Entry 7D3L (electron microscopy, 3.68 A resolution); this record covers chains 2 and 4 of the 6 polymer chains in the assembly.

Chain 2:
Protein: O/tibet/99 VP2
Organism: Foot-and-mouth disease virus
Amino-acid sequence (218 residues; each row starts with the number of its first residue):
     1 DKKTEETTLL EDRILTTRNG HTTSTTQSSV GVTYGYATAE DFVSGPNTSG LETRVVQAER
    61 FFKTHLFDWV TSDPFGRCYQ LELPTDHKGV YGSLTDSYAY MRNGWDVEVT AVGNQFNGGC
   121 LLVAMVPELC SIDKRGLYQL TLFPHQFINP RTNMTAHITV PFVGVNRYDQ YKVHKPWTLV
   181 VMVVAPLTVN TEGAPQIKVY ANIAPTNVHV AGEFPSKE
Disordered / not traced: 1-12

Chain 4:
Protein: O/tibet/99 VP4
Organism: Foot-and-mouth disease virus
Amino-acid sequence (85 residues; numbered 1 to 85; the number before each row is that of its first residue):
     1 GAGQSSPATG SQNQSGNTGS IINNYYMQQY QNSMDTQLGD NAISGGSNEG STDTTSTHTT
    61 NTQNNDWFSK LASSAFSGLF GALLA
Disordered / not traced: 1-14, 40-65

Interface between chain 2 and chain 4:
Residue-residue contacts (7; chain 2 residue first):
  Tyr34(2) with Trp67(4)
  Tyr36(2) with Trp67(4); Phe68(4), hydrophobic
  Phe42(2) with Leu38(4); Gly39(4)
  Pro46(2) with Leu38(4)
  Arg167(2) with Leu38(4)
Also at the interface, not in a pair above, chain 2 (7 interface residues in all): Gly35, Ala37

In short:
The interface between chain 2 and chain 4 involves 7 residues on one side and 4 on the other.
Chain 2 is O/tibet/99 VP2 and chain 4 is O/tibet/99 VP4, both from Foot-and-mouth disease virus; the
structure, Foot and mouth disease virus O/tibet/99-bound the single chain fragmen antibody F145, was
determined by electron microscopy together with 7D3K, 7D3M and 7D3R from the same study.
